Entry 8TA5 (electron microscopy, 2.76 A resolution); this record covers chains A and B.

== Chain A (and B) ==
Name: Chloride channel protein 2
From: Homo sapiens
Notes: chain B of this document is another copy of the same molecule, construct and numbering; everything in this record applies to it too
Reference sequence: P51788 (CLCN2_HUMAN); residues 1-898 here = UniProt positions 1-898
Amino-acid sequence (898 residues; each row starts with the number of its first residue):
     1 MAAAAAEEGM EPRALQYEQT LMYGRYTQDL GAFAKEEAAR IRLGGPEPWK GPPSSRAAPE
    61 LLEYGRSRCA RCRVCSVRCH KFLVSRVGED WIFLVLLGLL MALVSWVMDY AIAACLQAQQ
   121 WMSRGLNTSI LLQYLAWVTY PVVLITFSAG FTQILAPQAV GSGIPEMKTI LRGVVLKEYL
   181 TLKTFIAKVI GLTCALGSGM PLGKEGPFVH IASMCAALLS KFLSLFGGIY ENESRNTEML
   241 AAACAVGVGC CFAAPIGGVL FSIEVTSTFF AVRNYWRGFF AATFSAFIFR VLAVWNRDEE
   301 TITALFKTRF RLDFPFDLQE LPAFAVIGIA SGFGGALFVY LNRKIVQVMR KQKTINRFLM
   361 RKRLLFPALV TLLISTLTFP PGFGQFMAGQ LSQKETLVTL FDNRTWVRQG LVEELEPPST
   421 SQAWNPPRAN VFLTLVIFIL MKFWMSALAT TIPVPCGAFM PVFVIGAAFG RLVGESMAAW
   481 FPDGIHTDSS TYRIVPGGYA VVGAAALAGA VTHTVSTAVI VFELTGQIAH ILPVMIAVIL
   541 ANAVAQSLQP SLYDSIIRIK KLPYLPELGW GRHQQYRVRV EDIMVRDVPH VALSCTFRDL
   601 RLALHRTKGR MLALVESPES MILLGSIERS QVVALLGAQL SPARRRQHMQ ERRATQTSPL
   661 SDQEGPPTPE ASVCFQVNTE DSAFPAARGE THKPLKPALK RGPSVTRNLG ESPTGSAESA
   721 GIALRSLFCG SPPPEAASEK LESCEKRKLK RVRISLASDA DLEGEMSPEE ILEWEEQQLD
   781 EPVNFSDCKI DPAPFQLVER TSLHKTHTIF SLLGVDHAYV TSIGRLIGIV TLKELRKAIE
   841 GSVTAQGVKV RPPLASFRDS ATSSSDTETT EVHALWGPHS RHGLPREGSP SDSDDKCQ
Disordered / not traced: 1-13, 29-87, 226-230, 298-300, 409-418, 645-773, 842-898 (chain B: 1-87, 226-230, 298-300, 353-361, 409-418, 569-576, 645-773, 840-898)
UniProt features mapped onto this chain:
  - region: Q16 to A34 (Essential for channel gating by both voltage and cell volume), E36 to W49 (Modulates channel gating by both voltage and cell volume)
  - motif: G161 to P165 (Selectivity filter part_1), G203 to P207 (Selectivity filter part_2), G457 to P461 (Selectivity filter part_3), L812, L813 (Basolateral membrane sorting)
  - binding site (chloride): S162, F459, Y553
  - site: E205 (Protopore gate), H530 (Couples extracellular acidification to the channel closure)
  - modified residue: A2 (N-acetylalanine), T20 (Phosphothreonine), S712 (Phosphoserine), S758 (Phosphoserine)
  - natural variant: M22 (M22K: In HALD2), G24 (G24D: In HALD2), Y26 (Y26N: In HALD2), P48 (P48R: Reduces channel activity), R68 (R68H: Reduces channel activity), L144 to I145 (deletion: In LKPAT), R172 (R172Q: In HALD2), G199 (G199A: No effect), R235 (R235Q: In EJM8), K362 (deletion: In HALD2), A500 (A500V: In LKPAT), R577 (R577Q: In EIG11), 11 further natural variant entries in UniProt
  - mutagenesis: A14 to Q28 (Results in larger currents, faster activation kinetics and less rectification), L812 (L812A: Missorted to apical membrane of epithelial cells; when associated with A-813), L813 (L813A: Missorted to apical membrane of epithelial cells; when associated with A-812)
What the authors report for this chain:
  - conformationally variable residues (order/disorder transition): A14 to Q28
  - specificity-determining residues: F252 (proposed by the authors, not directly observed)

== How chain A and chain B interact ==
Residue-residue contacts (87; chain A residue first):
  I256(A) - V519(B)  hydrophobic
  I256(A) - I531(B)  hydrophobic
  I256(A) - M535(B)  hydrophobic
  L260(A) - L260(B)  hydrophobic
  I263(A) - F270(B)  hydrophobic
  E264(A) - Y275(B)
  E264(A) - W276(B)  hydrogen bond
  S267(A) - V272(B)
  T268(A) - F270(B)
  T268(A) - A271(B)
  T268(A) - V272(B)
  F269(A) - F270(B)
  F269(A) - A271(B)  hydrophobic
  F269(A) - L812(B)  hydrophobic
  F270(A) - F269(B)
  F270(A) - F270(B)  hydrogen bond (backbone-backbone)
  A271(A) - T268(B)
  A271(A) - F269(B)
  V272(A) - S267(B)
  V272(A) - T268(B)  hydrogen bond (backbone-backbone)
  V272(A) - F269(B)
  R273(A) - E567(B)
  R273(A) - L568(B)
  Y275(A) - E264(B)
  Y275(A) - F270(B)  hydrophobic
  Y275(A) - V515(B)  hydrophobic
  F279(A) - V515(B)  hydrophobic
  F280(A) - I539(B)  hydrophobic
  T283(A) - M535(B)
  T283(A) - I536(B)
  F287(A) - L321(B)  hydrophobic
  R290(A) - F316(B)
  V294(A) - L318(B)  hydrophobic
  K307(A) - L312(B)
  R309(A) - L312(B)
  R309(A) - D313(B)  salt bridge
  L312(A) - K307(B)
  L312(A) - Q527(B)
  D313(A) - R309(B)  salt bridge
  F316(A) - R290(B)
  L318(A) - R290(B)
  H513(A) - W276(B)
  V515(A) - Y275(B)  hydrophobic
  V515(A) - W276(B)
  V515(A) - F279(B)
  E523(A) - I531(B)
  G526(A) - I528(B)
  Q527(A) - L312(B)
  Q527(A) - I528(B)
  I528(A) - G526(B)
  I528(A) - Q527(B)
  I531(A) - E523(B)
  M535(A) - P255(B)  hydrophobic
  M535(A) - I256(B)  hydrophobic
  M535(A) - F279(B)  hydrophobic
  M535(A) - T283(B)
  I536(A) - T283(B)
  I539(A) - F279(B)  hydrophobic
  I539(A) - F280(B)  hydrophobic
  Q546(A) - W276(B)
  E567(A) - W276(B)
  L568(A) - R273(B)  hydrogen bond (backbone-side chain)
  G569(A) - R273(B)
  W570(A) - D90(B)
  W570(A) - W276(B)
  W570(A) - R277(B)
  G571(A) - W91(B)
  Y576(A) - S234(B)
  Y576(A) - R235(B)
  Y576(A) - E238(B)  hydrogen bond
  P792(A) - R800(B)
  A793(A) - R800(B)
  Q796(A) - V798(B)
  V798(A) - Q796(B)
  R800(A) - P792(B)
  R800(A) - A793(B)
  T801(A) - A793(B)
  H804(A) - S234(B)
  H804(A) - E238(B)  salt bridge
  K805(A) - L813(B)
  T808(A) - L812(B)
  L812(A) - F269(B)  hydrophobic
  L812(A) - T808(B)
  L812(A) - L812(B)  hydrophobic
  I823(A) - I622(B)  hydrophobic
  I823(A) - L623(B)
  G824(A) - I823(B)
Other interface residues (no listed pair), chain A (67 interface residues in all): W91, A286, V291, I302, F314, L321, S516, V519, F522, L532, P794, E799, I809, L813
Other interface residues (no listed pair), chain B (70 interface residues in all): N232, I263, A286, F287, V294, I302, T308, F314, F522, L532, A543, L624, P794, F795, T801, I809, G824

== Overview ==
Chain A and chain B form an interface of 67 and 70 residues respectively, with 5 hydrogen bonds and 3 salt
bridges. Polar pairs include R309(A)-D313(B), H804(A)-E238(B) and E264(A)-W276(B). From UniProt: 3
chloride-binding residues and 2 mutagenesis sites on chain A. From the paper: the specificity determinant
F252(A); conformational variability at A14(A).
Both chains are Chloride channel protein 2 (Homo sapiens). Entry 8TA5 (Title: Cryo-EM structure of the human
CLC-2 chloride channel transmembrane domain with asymmetric C-terminal) was determined by electron microscopy
together with 8TA2, 8TA3, 8TA4 and 8TA6 from the same study.
